6J4W - chains T and e of the 26 polymer chains in the assembly; structure by electron microscopy, 7.90 A resolution (low resolution: residue-level contacts below are approximate; hydrogen-bond / salt-bridge calls are withheld).

== Chain T ==
Molecule: 198-nt DNA strand
Sequence (198 nucleotides; row label = number of the first residue in the row; numbers below 1 keep their minus sign (DA-72 is residue -72)):
   -72 ATCAGAATCC CGGTGCCGAG GCCGCTCAAT TGGTCGTAGA CAGCTCTAGC ACCGCTTAAA
   -12 CGCACGTACG CGCTGTCCCC CGCGTTTTAA CCGCCAAGGG GATTACACCC AAGACACCAG
    48 GCACGAGACA GAAAAAAACA ACGAAAACGG CCACCACCCA AACACACCAA ACACAAGAGC
   108 TAATTGACTG ACGTAAGC
Disordered / not traced: 99-125

== Chain e ==
Protein: Histone H3.3
From: Homo sapiens
UniProt: P84243 (H33_HUMAN); residues 0-135 here correspond to UniProt positions 1-136 (UniProt number = residue number + 1)
Sequence (139 residues; row label = number of the first residue in the row; numbers below 1 keep their minus sign (Gly-3 is residue -3)):
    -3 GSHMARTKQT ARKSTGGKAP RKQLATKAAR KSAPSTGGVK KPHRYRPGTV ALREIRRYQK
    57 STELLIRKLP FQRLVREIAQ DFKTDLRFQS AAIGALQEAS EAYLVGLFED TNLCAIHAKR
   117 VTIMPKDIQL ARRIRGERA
Disordered / not traced: -3 to 38
Differences from the reference sequence: expression tag (-3 to -1)
Curated features (UniProtKB/Swiss-Prot):
  - site: Ser31 (Interaction with ZMYND11)
  - modified residue: Arg2 (Asymmetric dimethylarginine), Thr3 (Phosphothreonine), Lys4 (Allysine), Gln5 (5-glutamyl dopamine), Thr6 (Phosphothreonine), Arg8 (Citrulline), Lys9 (N6,N6,N6-trimethyllysine), Ser10 (ADP-ribosylserine), Thr11 (Phosphothreonine), Lys14 (N6-(2-hydroxyisobutyryl)lysine), Arg17 (Asymmetric dimethylarginine), Lys18 (N6-(2-hydroxyisobutyryl)lysine), Lys23 (N6-(2-hydroxyisobutyryl)lysine), Arg26 (Citrulline), Lys27 (N6,N6,N6-trimethyllysine), Ser28 (ADP-ribosylserine), Ser31 (Phosphoserine), Lys36 (N6,N6,N6-trimethyllysine), Lys37 (N6-methyllysine), Tyr41 (Phosphotyrosine) and 9 more in UniProt
  - lipidation: Lys18 (N6-decanoyllysine)

== Interface between chain T and chain e ==
Pairs across the interface (21; chain T residue first):
  DA-67(T) with Tyr41(e)
  DA-66(T) with Tyr41(e); Arg49(e)
  DT-65(T) with Arg49(e)
  DC8(T) with Arg40(e)
  DG9(T) with Arg40(e); Gly44(e); Val46(e); Ala47(e)
  DC10(T) with Arg40(e); Tyr41(e); Val46(e)
  DA17(T) with Arg63(e); Leu65(e); Pro66(e); Arg69(e)
  DC18(T) with Arg63(e); Lys64(e); Leu65(e)
  DG26(T) with Arg83(e)
  DG27(T) with Arg83(e)
Also at the interface, not in a pair above, chain e (15 interface residues in all): His39, Pro43, Thr45

== Summary ==
The interface between chain T and chain e involves 10 residues on one side and 15 on the other.
Here chain T is a 198-nt DNA strand and chain e is Histone H3.3 (Homo sapiens). Entry 6J4W (RNA polymerase II
elongation complex bound with Elf1 and Spt4/5, stalled at SHL(-5) of the nucleosome) was determined by
electron microscopy, deposited together with 6IR9, 6J4X, 6J4Y, 6J4Z, 6J50 and 6J51.
